8ZL9 - chains A and E of the 5 polymer chains in the assembly; structure by electron microscopy, 4.36 A resolution (low resolution: residue-level contacts below are approximate; hydrogen-bond / salt-bridge calls are withheld).

Chain A:
Protein: G6 Heavy chain
Source organism: Sus scrofa
Sequence (122 residues; row label = number of the first residue in the row):
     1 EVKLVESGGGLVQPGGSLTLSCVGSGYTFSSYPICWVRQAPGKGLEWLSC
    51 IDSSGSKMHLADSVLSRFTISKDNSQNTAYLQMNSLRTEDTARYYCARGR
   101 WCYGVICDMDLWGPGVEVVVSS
Disulfide bonds: Cys22-Cys96, Cys35-Cys50, Cys102-Cys107

Chain E:
Protein: B646L
Source organism: African swine fever virus
Reference sequence: Q5IZK2 (Q5IZK2_ASF); residue numbers follow UniProt; this construct covers 1-646
Sequence (693 residues; each row starts with the number of its first residue; numbers below 1 keep their minus sign (Met-46 is residue -46)):
   -46 MHHHHHHHHHHGSDYKDHDGDYKDHDIDYKDDDDKELENLYFQGAGSMAS
     4 GGAFCLIANDGKADKIILAQDLLNSRISNIKNVNKSYGKPDPEPTLSQIE
    54 ETHLVHFNAHFKPYVPVGFEYNKVRPHTGTPTLGNKLTFGIPQYGDFFHD
   104 MVGHHILGACHSSWQDAPIQGTSQMGAHGQLQTFPRNGYDWDNQTPLEGA
   154 VYTLVDPFGRPIVPGTKNAYRNLVYYCEYPGERLYENVRFDVNGNSLDEY
   204 SSDVTTLVRKFCIPGDKMTGYKHLVGQEVSVEGTSGPLLCNIHDLHKPHQ
   254 SKPILTDENDTQRTCSHTNPKFLSQHFPENSHNIQTAGKQDITPITDATY
   304 LDIRRNVHYSCNGPQTPKYYQPPLALWIKLRFWFNENVNLAIPSVSIPFG
   354 ERFITIKLASQKDLVNEFPGLFVRQSRFIAGRPSRRNIRFKPWFIPGVIN
   404 EISLTNNELYINNLFVTPEIHNLFVKRVRFSLIRVHKTQVTHTNNNHHDE
   454 KLMSALKWPIEYMFIGLKPTWNISDQNPHQHRDWHKFGHVVNAIMQPTHH
   504 AEISFQDRDTALPDACSSISDISPVTYPITLPIIKNISVTAHGINLIDKF
   554 PSKFCSSYIPFHYGGNAIKTPDDPGAMMITFALKPREEYQPSGHINVSRA
   604 REFYISWDTDYVGSITTADLVVSASAINFLLLQNGSAVLRYST
Not modelled in the structure: -46 to 106, 190-228, 249-302, 329-360, 408-469, 538-646
Sequence notes: expression tag (-46 to 0)

Chain A / chain E interface:
Contacting residue pairs - 69 pairs, chain A then chain E:
  Val2(A) with Glu151(E); Ile382(E); Ala383(E)
  Leu4(A) with Gly384(E)
  Gly24(A) with Gly384(E)
  Ser25(A) with Ile382(E); Ala383(E)
  Gly26(A) with Arg380(E); Ile382(E)
  Tyr27(A) with Ala383(E); Gly384(E); Arg385(E)
  Ser31(A) with Cys519(E)
  Tyr32(A) with Arg385(E); Pro386(E); Arg388(E); Cys519(E)
  Pro33(A) with Arg385(E); Thr513(E); Asp517(E)
  Ile34(A) with Arg385(E); Asp512(E); Thr513(E)
  Cys35(A) with Asp512(E)
  Val37(A) with Arg511(E)
  Trp47(A) with Arg511(E)
  Cys50(A) with Asp512(E); Thr513(E)
  Ile51(A) with Thr513(E)
  Asp52(A) with Thr513(E); Pro516(E)
  Ser53(A) with Thr513(E); Pro516(E); Asp517(E); Ala518(E)
  Lys57(A) with Leu515(E); Pro516(E)
  His59(A) with Leu515(E)
  Ala97(A) with Arg385(E); Asp512(E)
  Arg98(A) with Ile382(E); Ala383(E); Gly384(E); Arg385(E); Pro386(E); Ser387(E); Asp512(E)
  Gly99(A) with Arg385(E); Pro386(E); Asp512(E)
  Arg100(A) with Ser387(E); Arg389(E)
  Trp101(A) with Ala504(E); Ala518(E); Cys519(E); Ser520(E)
  Cys102(A) with Arg389(E)
  Tyr103(A) with His502(E); Ile506(E); Ile522(E)
  Gly104(A) with Ile506(E); Phe508(E)
  Ile106(A) with Gln509(E); Asp510(E)
  Asp108(A) with Ser387(E)
  Met109(A) with Asp510(E); Arg511(E)
  Asp110(A) with Phe381(E); Ser387(E)
Other interface residues (no listed pair), chain A (36 interface residues in all): Phe29, Trp36, Lys72, Leu111, Trp112
Other interface residues (no listed pair), chain E (29 interface residues in all): His503, Ala514

In short:
36 residues of chain A face 29 of chain E across their interface.
Here chain A is G6 Heavy chain (Sus scrofa) and chain E is B646L (African swine fever virus). Entry 8ZL9 (ASFV
p72 in complex with Fab G6) was determined by electron microscopy (same publication as 8Y3O, 8Y3P, 8Y3Q and
8Y3R).
